Entry 6CFW (electron microscopy, 3.70 A resolution); this record covers chains J and L of the 14 polymer chains in the assembly.

Chain J:
Molecule: Probable membrane-bound hydrogenase subunit mbhJ
From: Pyrococcus furiosus (strain ATCC 43587 / DSM 3638 / JCM 8422 / Vc1)
Notes: EC 1.12.7.2
Reference sequence: Q8U0Z8 (MBHJ_PYRFU); numbering as in UniProt (aligned over 1-167)
Sequence (167 residues; numbered 1 to 167; the number before each row is that of its first residue):
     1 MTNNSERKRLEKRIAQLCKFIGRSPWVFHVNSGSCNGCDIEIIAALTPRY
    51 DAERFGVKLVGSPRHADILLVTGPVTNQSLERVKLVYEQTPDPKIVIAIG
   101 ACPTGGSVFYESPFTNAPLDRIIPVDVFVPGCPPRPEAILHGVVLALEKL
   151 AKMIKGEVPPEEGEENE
Unresolved in the structure: 1-12, 156-167
Small-molecule neighbours: 4Fe-4S cluster (SF4): S34, C35, G37, C38, G100, A101, C102, S107, C132, P133
UniProt features mapped onto this chain:
  - binding site ([4Fe-4S] cluster): C35, C38, C102, C132

Chain L:
Molecule: Membrane-bound hydrogenase subunit alpha
From: Pyrococcus furiosus (strain ATCC 43587 / DSM 3638 / JCM 8422 / Vc1)
Notes: EC 1.12.7.2
Reference sequence: Q8U0Z6 (MBHLA_PYRFU); residues 1-380 here = UniProt positions 1-380
Sequence (380 residues; numbered 1 to 380; the number before each row is that of its first residue):
     1 MKKVEYWVKIPFGPIHPGLEEPEKFIITLDGERIVNVDVKLGYNLRGVQW
    51 IGMRRNYVQIMYLAERMCGICSFSHNHTYVRAVEEMAGIEVPERAEYIRV
   101 IVGELERIHSHLLNLGVVGHDIGYDTVLHLTWLARERVMDVLEAVSGNRV
   151 NYSMVTIGGVRRDIGEKQKRLILDMIKYYREVLPQIEDVFLHDSTIEARL
   201 RDVAVVPKKLAIEMGAVGPTARGSGIKEDSRWSEQLGVYPDLGIKPVTPE
   251 DVTGEKARGDVYDRMAVRIGELWMSLDLLEHALDQMPEGKIKTFPKDNIL
   301 VAKLKLLGDGEGIGRYEAPRGELVHYVRGQKGRDGPVRWKPREPTFPNLF
   351 TIAKALEGNELADLVVAIASIDPCLSCTDR
Unresolved in the structure: 1-6
Ion coordination: ni-fe reduced active center Ni: C68, C71, C374, C377
Small-molecule neighbours: ni-fe reduced active center (NFU; formyl[bis(hydrocyanato-1kappaC)]ironnickel(Fe-Ni)): C68, C71, H75, A318, P319, R320, L323, E343, P344, T345, C374, C377
UniProt features mapped onto this chain:
  - binding site (Ni(2+)): C68, C71, C374, C377
From the paper describing this entry:
  - catalytic residues: E21, E23, K24, D38, K40, Y43, C374 (proposed by the authors, not directly observed)

Interface between chain J and chain L:
Contacting residue pairs (50; chain J residue first):
  F28(J) - I15(L)  hydrophobic
  V30(J) - I15(L)  hydrophobic
  N31(J) - E20(L)  hydrogen bond (side chain-backbone)
  N31(J) - E21(L)
  N31(J) - P22(L)
  G33(J) - Y43(L)
  G33(J) - N44(L)
  G33(J) - R46(L)  hydrogen bond (backbone-side chain)
  S34(J) - N44(L)
  S34(J) - R46(L)  hydrogen bond (backbone-side chain)
  S34(J) - S376(L)  hydrogen bond (backbone-side chain)
  C35(J) - R66(L)  hydrogen bond (side chain-backbone)
  C35(J) - M67(L)
  C35(J) - C68(L)
  C35(J) - G69(L)  hydrogen bond (backbone-backbone)
  C35(J) - S376(L)
  N36(J) - E20(L)  hydrogen bond (side chain-backbone)
  N36(J) - E21(L)  hydrogen bond
  N36(J) - S376(L)  hydrogen bond
  D39(J) - E20(L)
  E41(J) - R149(L)  salt bridge
  I43(J) - E20(L)
  A44(J) - W132(L)  hydrophobic
  L46(J) - H129(L)
  T47(J) - H129(L)
  T47(J) - W132(L)
  P48(J) - H129(L)
  R49(J) - E136(L)
  Y50(J) - E136(L)
  G61(J) - P17(L)
  T76(J) - Y43(L)
  T76(J) - L45(L)
  Q78(J) - G42(L)
  Q78(J) - Y43(L)
  S79(J) - Y43(L)
  R82(J) - Y43(L)
  F109(J) - R46(L)
  Y110(J) - R55(L)
  E111(J) - W50(L)
  E111(J) - I51(L)
  E111(J) - R55(L)
  S112(J) - R46(L)
  S112(J) - I51(L)
  P113(J) - W50(L)
  F114(J) - L45(L)
  F114(J) - G47(L)
  C132(J) - N148(L)  hydrogen bond (backbone-side chain)
  P133(J) - V150(L)  hydrophobic
  R135(J) - E143(L)  salt bridge
  P136(J) - R149(L)
Also at the interface, not in a pair above, chain J (37 interface residues in all): H29, G37, I40, P74, V108, T115
Also at the interface, not in a pair above, chain L (34 interface residues in all): L19, L63, I70, L133, R135, D140, N151, C374

Summary:
Chain J and chain L form an interface of 37 and 34 residues respectively; the contacts include 10 hydrogen
bonds and 2 salt bridges. Polar contacts include E41(J)-R149(L), R135(J)-E143(L) and N31(J)-E20(L). Bound to
chain J: 4Fe-4S cluster. Ligands of chain L: ni-fe reduced active center. From the paper: catalytic residues
E21(L), E23(L) and K24(L) among others.
Here chain J is Probable membrane-bound hydrogenase subunit mbhJ and chain L is Membrane-bound hydrogenase
subunit alpha, both from Pyrococcus furiosus (strain ATCC 43587 / DSM 3638 / JCM 8422 / Vc1). Entry 6CFW
(cryoEM structure of a respiratory membrane-bound hydrogenase) was determined by electron microscopy.
